7LFD - chains A and L of the 3 polymer chains in the assembly; structure by X-ray diffraction, 2.16 A resolution.

[Chain A]
Protein: Apolipoprotein L1 BH3 like peptide
UniProt: O14791 (APOL1_HUMAN); numbering as in UniProt (aligned over 152-168)
Chain sequence (17 residues; each row starts with the number of its first residue):
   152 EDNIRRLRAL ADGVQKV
Residues lining bound ligands: citrate anion (FLC): Gly164, Val165, Gln166, Lys167
What the authors report for this chain:
  - conformationally variable residues: Gly164

[Chain L]
Protein: Fab 7D6 light chain
Source organism: Homo sapiens
Notes: antibody fragment or engineered binder
Chain sequence (214 residues; row label = number of the first residue in the row):
     1 DIQMTQSPDS LSASVGETVT ITCGASENIY GALNWYQRKQ GKSPQLLIYG ATNLADGMSS
    61 RFSGSRSGRQ YSLKISSLHP DDVATYYCQN ALSMPYTFGG GTNLETKRTV AAPSVFIFPP
   121 SDEQLKSGTA SVVCLLNNFY PREAKVQWKV DNALQSGNSQ ESVTEQDSKD STYSLSSTLT
   181 LSKADYEKHK VYACEVTHQG LSSPVTKSFN RGEC
Disulfides: Cys23-Cys88, Cys134-Cys194

[Interface between chain A and chain L]
Contacting residue pairs (10; chain A residue first):
  Glu152(A) - Tyr30(L)
  Glu152(A) - Arg66(L)  salt bridge
  Ile155(A) - Tyr30(L)  hydrophobic
  Arg156(A) - Tyr30(L)  hydrogen bond (side chain-backbone)
  Arg156(A) - Leu92(L)
  Arg159(A) - Leu92(L)
  Arg159(A) - Ser93(L)  hydrogen bond
  Asp163(A) - Ser93(L)
  Asp163(A) - Met94(L)  hydrogen bond (side chain-backbone)
  Val165(A) - Tyr96(L)
Also at the interface, not in a pair above, chain A (7 interface residues in all): Ala160
Also at the interface, not in a pair above, chain L (10 interface residues in all): Glu27, Asn28, Gly31, Ala32

[In short]
The interface between chain A and chain L involves 7 residues on one side and 10 on the other, with 3 hydrogen
bonds and 1 salt bridge. Polar pairs include Glu152(A)-Arg66(L), Arg156(A)-Tyr30(L) and Arg159(A)-Ser93(L).
Ligands of chain A: citrate anion. The paper reports conformational variability at Gly164(A).
Chain A is Apolipoprotein L1 BH3 like peptide and chain L is Fab 7D6 light chain (Homo sapiens); the
structure, Fab 7D6 bound to ApoL1 BH3 like peptide, was determined by X-ray diffraction, deposited together
with 7LF7, 7LF8, 7LFA and 7LFB.
